PDB entry 1NPO | X-ray diffraction, 3.00 A resolution | chains C and D of the 4 polymer chains in the assembly

Chain C:
Protein: Neurophysin II
Source organism: Bos taurus
UniProt: P01180 (NEU2_BOVIN); residues 1-95 here correspond to UniProt positions 32-126 (UniProt number = residue number + 31)
Sequence (95 residues; each row starts with the number of its first residue):
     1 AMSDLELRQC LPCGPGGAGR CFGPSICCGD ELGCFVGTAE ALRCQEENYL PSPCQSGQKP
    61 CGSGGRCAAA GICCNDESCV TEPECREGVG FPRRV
Disordered / not traced: 1-6, 86-95
Disulfides: Cys10-Cys54, Cys13-Cys27, Cys21-Cys44, Cys28-Cys34, Cys61-Cys73, Cys67-Cys85, Cys74-Cys79
Differences from the reference sequence: conflict Ala18 (Lys49 in P01180)

Chain D:
Protein: Oxytocin
Sequence (9 residues; numbered 1 to 9; the number before each row is that of its first residue):
     1 CYIQNCPLG
Disulfides: Cys1-Cys6

Chain C / chain D interface:
Residue-residue contacts (22):
  Leu7(C) with Ile3(D), hydrophobic
  Cys10(C) with Tyr2(D), hydrophobic
  Cys21(C) with Tyr2(D)
  Gly23(C) with Tyr2(D), hydrogen bond (backbone-side chain)
  Pro24(C) with Tyr2(D)
  Cys44(C) with Tyr2(D), hydrogen bond (backbone-side chain)
  Glu47(C) with Cys1(D), hydrogen bond (backbone-backbone); Tyr2(D)
  Asn48(C) with Tyr2(D); Asn5(D)
  Leu50(C) with Cys1(D), hydrogen bond (backbone-backbone)
  Pro51(C) with Cys1(D)
  Ser52(C) with Cys1(D), hydrogen bond (backbone-backbone)
  Pro53(C) with Cys1(D); Ile3(D), hydrophobic; Cys6(D), hydrophobic
  Cys54(C) with Cys1(D), hydrogen bond (backbone-backbone); Ile3(D), hydrogen bond (backbone-backbone)
  Gln55(C) with Gln4(D)
  Gly64(C) with Gln4(D)
  Asp76(C) with Gln4(D); Asn5(D), hydrogen bond
Other interface residues (no listed pair), chain C (17 interface residues in all): Phe22

Summary:
The interface between chain C and chain D involves 17 residues on one side and 6 on the other; the contacts
include 8 hydrogen bonds. Polar pairs include Gly23(C)-Tyr2(D), Cys44(C)-Tyr2(D) and Asp76(C)-Asn5(D).
Here chain C is Neurophysin II (Bos taurus) and chain D is Oxytocin. Entry 1NPO (Bovine neurophysin II complex
with oxytocin) was determined by X-ray diffraction.
